PDB entry 1PNM | X-ray diffraction, 2.50 A resolution | chains A and B

# Chain A
Name: Penicillin amidohydrolase
Organism: Escherichia coli
Notes: EC 3.5.1.11
UniProtKB: P06875 (PAC_ECOLI); residues 1-209 here correspond to UniProt positions 27-235 (UniProt number = residue number + 26)
Sequence (209 residues; numbered 1 to 209; the number before each row is that of its first residue):
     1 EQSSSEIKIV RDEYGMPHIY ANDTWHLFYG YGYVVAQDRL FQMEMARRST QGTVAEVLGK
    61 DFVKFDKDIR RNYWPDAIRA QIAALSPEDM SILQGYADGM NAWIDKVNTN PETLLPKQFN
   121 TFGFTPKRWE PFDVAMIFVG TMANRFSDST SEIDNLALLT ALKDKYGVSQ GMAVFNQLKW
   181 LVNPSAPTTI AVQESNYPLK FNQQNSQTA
Unresolved in the structure: 1-2, 196-209
Ion coordination: Ca2+: Glu152 (shared with Asp73(B), Val75(B), Asp76(B), Pro205(B) of chain B)
Curated features (UniProtKB/Swiss-Prot):
  - binding site (Ca(2+)): Glu152

# Chain B
Name: Penicillin amidohydrolase
Organism: Escherichia coli
Notes: EC 3.5.1.11
UniProtKB: P06875 (PAC_ECOLI); residues 1-557 here correspond to UniProt positions 290-846 (UniProt number = residue number + 289)
Sequence (557 residues; row label = number of the first residue in the row):
     1 SNMWVIGKSK AQDAKAIMVN GPQFGWYAPA YTYGIGLHGA GYDVTGNTPF AYPGLVFGHN
    61 GVISWGSTAG FGDDVDIFAE RLSAEKPGYY LHNGKWVKML SREETITVKN GQAETFTVWR
   121 TVHGNILQTD QTTQTAYAKS RAWDGKEVAS LLAWTHQMKA KNWQEWTQQA AKQALTINWY
   181 YADVNGNIGY VHTGAYPDRQ SGHDPRLPVP GTGKWDWKGL LPFEMNPKVY NPQSGYIANW
   241 NNSPQKDYPA SDLFAFLWGG ADRVTEIDRL LEQKPRLTAD QAWDVIRQTS RQDLNLRLFL
   301 PTLQAATSGL TQSDPRRQLV ETLTRWDGIN LLNDDGKTWQ QPGSAILNVW LTSMLKRTVV
   361 AAVPMPFDKW YSASGYETTQ DGPTGSLNIS VGAKILYEAV QGDKSPIPQA VDLFAGKPQQ
   421 EVVLAALEDT WETLSKRYGN NVSNWKTPAM ALTFRANNFF GVPQAAAEET RHQAEYQNRG
   481 TENDMIVFSP TTSDRPVLAW DVVAPGQSGF IAPDGTVDKH YEDQLKMYEN FGRKSLWLTK
   541 QDVEAHKESQ EVLHVQR
Covalent attachments: phenylmethanesulfonic acid (PMS) linked to Ser1
Ion coordination: Ca2+: Asp73, Val75, Asp76, Pro205, Asp252 (shared with Glu152(A) of chain A)
Ligand contacts: phenylmethanesulfonic acid (PMS): Pro22, Gln23, Phe24, Ser67, Thr68, Ala69, Ile177, Asn241
Curated features (UniProtKB/Swiss-Prot):
  - active site: Ser1 (Nucleophile)
  - binding site (Ca(2+)): Asp73, Val75, Asp76, Pro205, Asp252

# Interface between chain A and chain B
Contacting residue pairs (313; chain A residue first):
  Ser4(A) with Gln556(B)
  Ser5(A) with Leu553(B); His554(B); Val555(B), hydrogen bond (backbone-backbone)
  Glu6(A) with Val552(B); Leu553(B); His554(B), salt bridge
  Ile7(A) with Glu551(B); Val552(B); Leu553(B), hydrogen bond (backbone-backbone); Val555(B), hydrophobic
  Lys8(A) with Glu551(B); Val552(B)
  Ile9(A) with Ser549(B); Gln550(B); Glu551(B), hydrogen bond (backbone-backbone); Leu553(B), hydrophobic
  Val10(A) with Val543(B), hydrophobic; Lys547(B); Ser549(B)
  Arg11(A) with Lys547(B); Glu548(B), hydrogen bond (backbone-backbone); Ser549(B), hydrogen bond (backbone-backbone)
  Asp12(A) with Trp537(B); His546(B); Glu548(B)
  Glu13(A) with His520(B), hydrogen bond (backbone-side chain); Trp537(B), hydrogen bond; His546(B), hydrogen bond (backbone-backbone); Glu548(B)
  Tyr14(A) with Gln507(B); His520(B); Asp523(B); Met527(B); Lys534(B)
  Gly15(A) with Gln507(B); His520(B)
  Met16(A) with Gly34(B); Ile35(B); Gly36(B); Thr45(B); Gly46(B); Leu536(B), hydrophobic
  Pro17(A) with Tyr33(B); Gly34(B); Ile35(B); Gly36(B), hydrogen bond (backbone-backbone); Gln507(B)
  His18(A) with Gly36(B); His38(B); Thr45(B); Trp537(B), hydrogen bond (side chain-backbone); Val543(B)
  Ile19(A) with Ile35(B), hydrophobic; Gly36(B), hydrogen bond (backbone-backbone); Leu37(B); His38(B), hydrogen bond (backbone-backbone)
  Tyr20(A) with His38(B); Val543(B)
  Ala21(A) with His38(B), hydrogen bond (backbone-backbone); Gly39(B); Ala40(B)
  Asp23(A) with Ala40(B)
  Thr24(A) with Ala40(B)
  Trp25(A) with Val555(B), hydrophobic; Arg557(B)
  His26(A) with Val555(B), hydrogen bond (side chain-backbone); Gln556(B)
  Leu27(A) with His38(B); Gly39(B); Tyr42(B), hydrophobic
  Phe28(A) with Pro53(B)
  Tyr29(A) with Val555(B)
  Tyr31(A) with Ile35(B); Thr48(B); Ala51(B), hydrogen bond (side chain-backbone); Tyr52(B), hydrogen bond (side chain-backbone); Pro53(B)
  Tyr33(A) with Glu551(B), hydrogen bond; Leu553(B), hydrophobic
  Val34(A) with Tyr33(B), hydrogen bond (backbone-side chain)
  Val35(A) with Tyr33(B); Ala51(B), hydrophobic
  Gln37(A) with Glu551(B)
  Asp38(A) with Tyr33(B), hydrogen bond; Gln507(B); Ser508(B); Gly509(B), hydrogen bond (backbone-backbone); Phe510(B), hydrogen bond (backbone-backbone)
  Arg39(A) with Ala30(B), hydrogen bond (side chain-backbone); Thr32(B), hydrogen bond (side chain-backbone); Tyr33(B); Gly506(B), hydrogen bond (side chain-backbone); Gln507(B), hydrogen bond (side chain-backbone); Gly509(B)
  Phe41(A) with Gln464(B); Ala465(B)
  Gln42(A) with Pro29(B), hydrogen bond (side chain-backbone); Ala30(B), hydrogen bond (side chain-backbone); Gln464(B), hydrogen bond
  Met43(A) with Phe50(B)
  Met45(A) with Val462(B), hydrophobic; Pro463(B)
  Ala46(A) with Phe50(B), hydrophobic
  Ser49(A) with Asn458(B), hydrogen bond; Phe460(B); Val462(B)
  Thr50(A) with Phe460(B)
  Val54(A) with Val462(B), hydrophobic
  Ala55(A) with Thr107(B); Val108(B); Lys109(B), hydrogen bond (backbone-backbone)
  Glu56(A) with Thr107(B), hydrogen bond (backbone-backbone); Lys109(B), hydrogen bond (backbone-backbone)
  Val57(A) with Lys109(B)
  Leu58(A) with Pro463(B)
  Gly59(A) with Val108(B); Lys109(B)
  Lys60(A) with Val108(B)
  Phe62(A) with Val462(B), hydrophobic
  Val63(A) with Val108(B), hydrophobic; Glu114(B)
  Phe65(A) with Phe460(B), hydrophobic; Val462(B), hydrophobic
  Asp66(A) with Ile106(B)
  Lys67(A) with Glu114(B), salt bridge; Phe116(B)
  Arg70(A) with Arg102(B), hydrogen bond (backbone-side chain); Glu104(B), salt bridge; Thr105(B), hydrogen bond (side chain-backbone); Ile106(B); Phe116(B)
  Arg71(A) with Phe116(B); Val118(B); Asn125(B), hydrogen bond (backbone-side chain)
  Asn72(A) with Asn125(B); Lys139(B), hydrogen bond; Arg141(B), hydrogen bond (backbone-side chain)
  Tyr73(A) with Arg102(B), hydrogen bond (backbone-side chain); Asn125(B), hydrogen bond (backbone-side chain)
  Trp74(A) with Leu100(B), hydrophobic; Ser101(B); Arg102(B); Val118(B); Arg120(B); Asn125(B)
  Pro75(A) with Arg102(B)
  Ile78(A) with Glu147(B)
  Gln81(A) with Gly145(B); Lys146(B); Glu147(B), hydrogen bond; Val148(B), hydrogen bond (side chain-backbone)
  Leu85(A) with Leu152(B), hydrophobic
  Glu88(A) with His156(B), salt bridge; Lys159(B), salt bridge
  Asp89(A) with Leu152(B); His156(B), salt bridge
  Ser91(A) with Arg557(B), hydrogen bond
  Ile92(A) with Pro53(B), hydrophobic
  Gln94(A) with Arg557(B)
  Tyr96(A) with Ala51(B), hydrogen bond (side chain-backbone)
  Pro111(A) with Pro513(B)
  Glu112(A) with Pro513(B)
  Thr113(A) with Pro513(B)
  Leu114(A) with Phe510(B)
  Leu115(A) with Pro513(B)
  Pro116(A) with Phe510(B), hydrophobic; Ile511(B)
  Lys117(A) with Ile511(B), hydrogen bond (backbone-backbone); Ala512(B); Gly515(B)
  Gln118(A) with Glu469(B), hydrogen bond; Ile511(B)
  Ile137(A) with Phe50(B), hydrophobic
  Phe138(A) with Tyr52(B), hydrophobic; Glu147(B); Leu151(B), hydrophobic; Trp154(B), hydrophobic
  Val139(A) with Glu147(B)
  Gly140(A) with Phe460(B)
  Thr141(A) with Tyr31(B); Phe50(B); Tyr52(B), hydrogen bond; Phe459(B)
  Met142(A) with Tyr52(B); Trp154(B), hydrophobic; Leu175(B), hydrophobic
  Ala143(A) with Trp143(B); Leu175(B), hydrophobic
  Asn144(A) with Trp143(B)
  Arg145(A) with Phe24(B), hydrogen bond (side chain-backbone); Tyr27(B); Tyr31(B), hydrogen bond; Phe459(B)
  Phe146(A) with Phe24(B), hydrophobic
  Ser147(A) with Asp74(B), hydrogen bond; Val75(B); Trp143(B), hydrogen bond (backbone-side chain); Leu175(B); Thr176(B), hydrogen bond (side chain-backbone)
  Asp148(A) with Lys139(B), salt bridge; Arg141(B), salt bridge
  Ser149(A) with Ser251(B); Leu253(B)
  Thr150(A) with Val75(B); Ile77(B); Asp252(B); Leu253(B)
  Ser151(A) with Asp252(B), hydrogen bond (backbone-side chain); Leu253(B); Phe254(B), hydrogen bond (side chain-backbone)
  Glu152(A) with Val75(B); Asp76(B); Ile77(B), hydrogen bond (side chain-backbone); Pro205(B); Arg206(B); Leu207(B); Pro208(B); Asp252(B)
  Ile153(A) with Ile77(B), hydrophobic; Tyr137(B), hydrophobic
  Asp154(A) with Phe254(B); Trp370(B)
  Asn155(A) with Arg206(B), hydrogen bond (side chain-backbone); Leu207(B); Asp252(B), hydrogen bond (side chain-backbone); Phe254(B)
  Leu156(A) with Leu207(B), hydrophobic
  Ala157(A) with Phe367(B)
  Leu158(A) with Phe367(B), hydrophobic; Trp370(B), hydrophobic; Tyr371(B)
  Leu159(A) with Leu207(B), hydrophobic
  Ala161(A) with Pro364(B); Phe367(B), hydrophobic
  Leu162(A) with Pro364(B)
  Lys165(A) with Pro364(B)
  Tyr166(A) with Ala362(B), hydrogen bond (side chain-backbone); Val411(B), hydrophobic
  Gln170(A) with Ala410(B), hydrogen bond (side chain-backbone)
  Met172(A) with Arg206(B)
  Ala173(A) with Ala410(B)
  Val174(A) with Ala410(B); Val411(B), hydrophobic
  Phe175(A) with Arg206(B)
  Asn176(A) with Arg206(B), hydrogen bond
  Gln177(A) with Ile407(B); Pro408(B); Gln409(B), hydrogen bond; Ala410(B), hydrogen bond (side chain-backbone); Val411(B), hydrogen bond (side chain-backbone)
  Leu178(A) with Leu257(B); Val363(B), hydrophobic; Ile395(B)
  Lys179(A) with Arg206(B), hydrogen bond (backbone-side chain); Ser251(B), hydrogen bond (side chain-backbone); Asp252(B); Leu253(B), hydrogen bond (side chain-backbone); Phe256(B), hydrogen bond (side chain-backbone); Leu257(B)
  Trp180(A) with Arg206(B); Leu257(B), hydrophobic; Trp258(B), hydrogen bond (side chain-backbone); Gly259(B); Glu398(B); Ile407(B), hydrophobic
  Leu181(A) with Pro205(B), hydrophobic; Arg206(B); Pro249(B)
  Val182(A) with Asp247(B); Tyr248(B); Pro249(B); Ile407(B)
  Asn183(A) with Trp258(B); Gly259(B); Gly260(B); Glu398(B), hydrogen bond; Pro406(B); Ile407(B)
  Pro184(A) with Pro406(B), hydrophobic
  Ser185(A) with Gly260(B); Pro406(B)
  Ala186(A) with Trp258(B); Gly259(B)
  Pro187(A) with Asn242(B), hydrogen bond (backbone-side chain); Ser243(B); Gly259(B); Asp262(B); Val264(B), hydrophobic; Thr265(B)
  Thr188(A) with Asn242(B); Ser243(B); Gln245(B); Lys246(B)
  Thr189(A) with Tyr190(B); Ile237(B); Ala238(B), hydrogen bond (side chain-backbone); Asn239(B), hydrogen bond; Asn242(B), hydrogen bond; Ser243(B), hydrogen bond (backbone-backbone); Pro244(B)
  Ile190(A) with Tyr190(B), hydrophobic; Pro227(B), hydrophobic; Lys228(B); Val229(B), hydrophobic; Pro244(B), hydrogen bond (backbone-backbone); Gln245(B)
  Val192(A) with Lys246(B)
  Gln193(A) with Gln233(B)
  Glu194(A) with Val229(B); Pro232(B); Gln233(B), hydrogen bond (side chain-backbone)
  Ser195(A) with Gln245(B), hydrogen bond
Other interface residues (no listed pair), chain A (134 interface residues in all): Asn22, Ile69, Ile82, Leu93, Asn120, Phe122, Gly123, Val134, Ala135
Other interface residues (no listed pair), chain B (159 interface residues in all): Gln23, Val56, Ala69, Asp73, Leu127, Gln128, Ala149, Ser150, Thr155, Ile177, Asp204, Ala250, Val359, Lys394, Leu413, Gly461, Ala466, Val503, Gln524, Lys540, Glu544

# Overview
134 residues of chain A and 159 residues of chain B are in contact, with 76 hydrogen bonds and 8 salt bridges.
Polar pairs include Glu6(A)-His554(B), Lys67(A)-Glu114(B) and Arg70(A)-Glu104(B). Phenylmethanesulfonic acid
is covalently linked to Ser1(B).
Here chain A is Penicillin amidohydrolase and chain B is Penicillin amidohydrolase, both from Escherichia
coli. Entry 1PNM (Penicillin acylase has a single-amino-acid catalytic centre) was determined by X-ray
diffraction, deposited together with 1PNK and 1PNL.
